Entry 6PUW (electron microscopy, 2.90 A resolution); this record covers chains A and F of the 6 polymer chains in the assembly.

== Chain A ==
Molecule: Chimeric Sso7d and HIV-1 integrase
Source organism: Saccharolobus solfataricus (strain ATCC 35092 / DSM 1617 / JCM 11322 / P2)
Reference sequence: chimeric construct of P39476, Q76353: residues -74 to -11 from P39476 (DN7D_SACS2) positions 1-64 (UniProt number = residue number + 75); residues 1-288 from Q76353 positions 1-288 (same numbers)
Chain sequence (383 residues; row label = number of the first residue in the row; numbers below 1 keep their minus sign (Met-94 is residue -94)):
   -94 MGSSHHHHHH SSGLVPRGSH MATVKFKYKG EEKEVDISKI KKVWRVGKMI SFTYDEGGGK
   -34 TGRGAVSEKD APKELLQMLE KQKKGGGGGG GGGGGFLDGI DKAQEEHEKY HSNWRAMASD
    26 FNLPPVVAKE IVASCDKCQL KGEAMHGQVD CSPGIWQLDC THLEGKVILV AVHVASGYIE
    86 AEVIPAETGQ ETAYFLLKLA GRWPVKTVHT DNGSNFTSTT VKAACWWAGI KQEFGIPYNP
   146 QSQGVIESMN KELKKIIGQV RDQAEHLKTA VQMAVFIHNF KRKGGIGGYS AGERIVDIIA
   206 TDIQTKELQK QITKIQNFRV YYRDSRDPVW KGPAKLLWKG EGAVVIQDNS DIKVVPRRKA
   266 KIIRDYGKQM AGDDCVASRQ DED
Disordered / not traced: -94 to 0, 226-236, 253-256, 261-264, 269-288
Differences from the reference sequence: expression tag (-94 to -75); linker (-10 to 0)
UniProt features mapped onto this chain:
  - modified residue (N6-methyllysine): Lys-70, Lys-68, Lys-14, Lys-12, Lys-11
Bound ions: Zn2+: His12, His16, Cys40, Cys43; Mg2+ site 1: Asp64, Asp116 (together with Bictegravir); Mg2+ site 2: Asp64, Glu152 (together with Bictegravir)
Small-molecule neighbours:
  - Bictegravir (KLQ): Asp64, Cys65, Asp116, Asn117, Gly118, Tyr143, Pro145, Gln146, Glu152
  - Bictegravir: Asp64, Cys65, Asp116, Asn117, Gly118, Tyr143, Pro145, Gln146, Glu152, Asn155

== Chain F ==
Molecule: viral DNA transferred strand
Sequence (25 nucleotides; numbered -3 to 21; the number before each row is that of its first residue; numbers below 1 keep their minus sign (DA-3 is residue -3)):
    -3 AGCGTGGGCG GGAAAATCTC TAGCA
Disordered / not traced: -3 to 4

== Chain A / chain F interface ==
Residue-residue contacts (11; chain A residue first):
  Cys65(A) with DA21(F), base contact
  Thr66(A) with DA21(F), hydrogen bond to the phosphate
  His67(A) with DA21(F), base contact
  Glu152(A) with DC20(F), sugar contact
  Ser153(A) with DG19(F), base contact; DC20(F), base contact
  Asn155(A) with DC20(F), phosphate contact; DA21(F), phosphate contact
  Lys156(A) with DG19(F), base contact; DC20(F), sugar contact
  Lys159(A) with DA21(F), salt bridge to the phosphate
Also at the interface, not in a pair above, chain F (4 interface residues in all): DA18

== Summary ==
8 residues of chain A and 4 residues of chain F are in contact; the contacts include 1 hydrogen bond and 1
salt bridge. Polar pairs include Thr66(A)-DA21(F) and Lys159(A)-DA21(F). Ligands of chain A: Bictegravir.
Here chain A is Chimeric Sso7d and HIV-1 integrase (Saccharolobus solfataricus (strain ATCC 35092 / DSM 1617 /
JCM 11322 / P2)) and chain F is viral DNA transferred strand. Entry 6PUW (Structure of HIV cleaved synaptic
complex (CSC) intasome bound with magnesium and Bictegravir (BIC)) was determined by electron microscopy
together with 6PUT, 6PUY, 6PUZ and 6V3K from the same study.
